Entry 1XDB (X-ray diffraction, 2.80 A resolution); this record covers chains A and B.

== Chain A (and B) ==
Name: Nitrogenase iron protein 1
Organism: Azotobacter vinelandii
Notes: EC 1.18.6.1; chain B of this document is another copy of the same molecule, construct and numbering; everything in this record applies to it too
UniProt: P00459 (NIFH1_AZOVI); numbering as in UniProt (aligned over 1-289)
Chain sequence (289 residues; numbered 1 to 289; the number before each row is that of its first residue):
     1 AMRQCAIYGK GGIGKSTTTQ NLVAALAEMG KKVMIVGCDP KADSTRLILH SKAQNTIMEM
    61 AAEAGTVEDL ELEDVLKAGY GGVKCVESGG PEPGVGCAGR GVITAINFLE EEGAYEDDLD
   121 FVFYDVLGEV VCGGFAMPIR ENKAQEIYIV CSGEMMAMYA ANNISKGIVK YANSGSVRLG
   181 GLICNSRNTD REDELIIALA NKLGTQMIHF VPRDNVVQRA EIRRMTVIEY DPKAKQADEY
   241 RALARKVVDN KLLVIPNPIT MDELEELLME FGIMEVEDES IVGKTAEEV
Construct notes: engineered mutation E129 (Asp in P00459)
Bound ions: 4Fe-4S cluster Fe: C97, C132 (shared with C97(B), C132(B) of chain B)
Residues lining bound ligands: 4Fe-4S cluster (SF4): G96, C97, A98, G99, C132, G133, G134, F135

== How chain A and chain B interact ==
Pairs across the interface (69):
  K41(A) - M261(B)
  H50(A) - G283(B)
  K52(A) - E265(B)  salt bridge
  K52(A) - E277(B)
  P91(A) - V130(B)  hydrophobic
  E92(A) - K170(B)  salt bridge
  P93(A) - V131(B)
  P93(A) - K166(B)
  P93(A) - K170(B)
  G94(A) - V131(B)  hydrogen bond (backbone-backbone)
  G94(A) - C132(B)
  G94(A) - G133(B)
  G94(A) - A136(B)
  G94(A) - Y171(B)
  V95(A) - G133(B)
  V95(A) - Y171(B)
  G96(A) - C132(B)
  G96(A) - G133(B)  hydrogen bond (backbone-backbone)
  V130(A) - P91(B)  hydrophobic
  V131(A) - P93(B)
  V131(A) - G94(B)  hydrogen bond (backbone-backbone)
  C132(A) - G94(B)
  C132(A) - G96(B)
  G133(A) - G94(B)
  G133(A) - V95(B)
  G133(A) - G96(B)  hydrogen bond (backbone-backbone)
  A136(A) - G94(B)
  K166(A) - P93(B)
  K170(A) - E92(B)  salt bridge
  K170(A) - P93(B)
  Y171(A) - G94(B)
  Y171(A) - V95(B)
  R223(A) - I281(B)
  R223(A) - V282(B)
  R223(A) - G283(B)  hydrogen bond (backbone-backbone)
  R223(A) - K284(B)  hydrogen bond (side chain-backbone)
  R223(A) - T285(B)
  R223(A) - A286(B)
  R223(A) - V289(B)
  R224(A) - E277(B)  salt bridge
  R224(A) - E279(B)  salt bridge
  R224(A) - V282(B)
  M225(A) - G283(B)
  M225(A) - K284(B)
  M225(A) - T285(B)
  E229(A) - T285(B)
  Y230(A) - K284(B)
  Y230(A) - T285(B)  hydrogen bond (backbone-side chain)
  Y230(A) - A286(B)
  K233(A) - E287(B)  salt bridge
  M261(A) - K41(B)
  E265(A) - K52(B)  salt bridge
  E277(A) - K52(B)  salt bridge
  E277(A) - R224(B)  salt bridge
  E279(A) - R224(B)  salt bridge
  I281(A) - R223(B)
  V282(A) - R223(B)
  V282(A) - R224(B)
  G283(A) - H50(B)
  G283(A) - R223(B)  hydrogen bond (backbone-backbone)
  G283(A) - M225(B)
  K284(A) - R223(B)  hydrogen bond (backbone-side chain)
  K284(A) - M225(B)
  T285(A) - R223(B)
  T285(A) - M225(B)
  T285(A) - Y230(B)  hydrogen bond (side chain-backbone)
  A286(A) - R223(B)
  A286(A) - Y230(B)
  V289(A) - R223(B)
Interface residues without a listed pair, chain A (42 interface residues in all): P40, L127, R140, Y159, N163, G167, I222, E287
Interface residues without a listed pair, chain B (41 interface residues in all): P40, R140, Y159, N163, G167, I222, E229, K233

== Overview ==
42 residues of chain A face 41 of chain B across their interface; the contacts include 10 hydrogen bonds and
10 salt bridges. Among the polar pairs are K52(A)-E265(B), E92(A)-K170(B) and R224(A)-E277(B). Chain A binds
4Fe-4S cluster.
Both chains are Nitrogenase iron protein 1 (Azotobacter vinelandii). Entry 1XDB (Crystal Structure of the
Nitrogenase Fe protein Asp129Glu) was determined by X-ray diffraction together with 1XD8 and 1XD9 from the
same study.
